PDB entry 6VF5 | X-ray diffraction, 1.60 A resolution | chains A and P of the 4 polymer chains in the assembly

[Chain A]
Name: DNA-directed DNA/RNA polymerase mu
From: Homo sapiens
Notes: EC 2.7.7.7
UniProtKB: Q9NP87 (DPOLM_HUMAN); residue numbers follow UniProt; this construct covers 132-397, 410-494
Amino-acid sequence (356 residues; each row starts with the number of its first residue; note: 12 numbers in that range are skipped by the numbering (no residue carries them; nothing is unmodelled there)):
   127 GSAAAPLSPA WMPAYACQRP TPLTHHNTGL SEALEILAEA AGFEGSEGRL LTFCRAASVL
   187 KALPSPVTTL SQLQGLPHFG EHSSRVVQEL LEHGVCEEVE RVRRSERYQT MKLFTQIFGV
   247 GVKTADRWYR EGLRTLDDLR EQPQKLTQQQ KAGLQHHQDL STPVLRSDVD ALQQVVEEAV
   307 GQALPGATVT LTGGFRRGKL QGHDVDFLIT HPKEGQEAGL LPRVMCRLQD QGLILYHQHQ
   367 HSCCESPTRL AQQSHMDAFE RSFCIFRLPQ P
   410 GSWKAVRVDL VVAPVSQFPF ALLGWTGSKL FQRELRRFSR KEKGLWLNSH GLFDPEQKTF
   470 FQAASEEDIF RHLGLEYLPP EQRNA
Not modelled in the structure: 127-136, 366-384
Differences from the reference sequence: expression tag (127-131); conflict Gly-410 (Pro in Q9NP87)
Curated features (UniProtKB/Swiss-Prot):
  - region: Arg-323 to Asp-332 (Involved in ssDNA binding)
  - binding site (Mg(2+)): Asp-330, Asp-332, Asp-418
  - site: Gly-433 (Responsible for the low discrimination between dNTP and rNTP)
Covalently attached groups: 2,3-dihydroxy-1,4-dithiobutane (DTT) linked to Cys-180
Metal / ion sites: Mn2+ site 1: His-208 (shared with 1 residue of chain D); Mn2+ site 2 near His-219 (its only coordinating residue here); Na+: Thr-241, Ile-243, Val-246 (shared with DT3(P) of chain P); Mn2+ site 3: Asp-330, Asp-332 (together with oxalate ion) (shared with 8GM_5(P) of chain P); Mn2+ site 4: Asp-330, Asp-332, Asp-418 (shared with 8GM_5(P) of chain P); Mn2+ site 5: Glu-386, His-459
Residues lining bound ligands: oxalate ion (OXL): Gly-319, Gly-320, Arg-323, Asp-330, Asp-332
Reported in the primary citation:
  - conformationally variable residues (side-chain flip): Asp-330

[Chain P]
Molecule: 5-nt DNA strand
Sequence (5 nucleotides; each row starts with the number of its first residue):
     1 CGTAX
Modified positions: 8GM ([(2R,3S,4R,5R)-5-[2-azanyl-6,8-bis(oxidanylidene)-1,7-dihydropurin-9-yl]-3,4-bis(oxidanyl)oxolan-2-yl]methyl dihydrogen phosphate) at position 5
Metal / ion sites: Na+: DT3 (shared with Thr-241(A), Ile-243(A), Val-246(A) of chain A); Mn2+ site 1: 8GM_5 (together with oxalate ion) (shared with Asp-330(A), Asp-332(A) of chain A)

[Chain A / chain P interface]
Residue-residue contacts (29; chain A residue first):
  Ile-243(A) / DT3(P)  phosphate contact
  Phe-244(A) / DT3(P)  phosphate contact
  Gly-245(A) / DG2(P)  phosphate contact
  Gly-245(A) / DT3(P)  hydrogen bond to the phosphate
  Val-246(A) / DG2(P)  hydrogen bond to the phosphate
  Val-246(A) / DT3(P)  hydrogen bond to the phosphate
  Gly-247(A) / DG2(P)  hydrogen bond to the phosphate
  Gly-247(A) / DT3(P)  phosphate contact
  Lys-249(A) / DG2(P)  phosphate contact
  Thr-250(A) / DC1(P)  hydrogen bond to the phosphate
  Thr-250(A) / DG2(P)  hydrogen bond to the phosphate
  Gln-275(A) / DG2(P)  sugar contact
  Arg-323(A) / 8GM_5(P)  phosphate contact
  Asp-330(A) / 8GM_5(P)  phosphate contact
  Asp-332(A) / 8GM_5(P)  phosphate contact
  Phe-389(A) / DT3(P)  sugar contact
  Phe-389(A) / DA4(P)  sugar contact
  Arg-416(A) / DT3(P)  phosphate contact
  Arg-416(A) / DA4(P)  salt bridge to the phosphate
  Asp-418(A) / DA4(P)  sugar contact
  Asp-418(A) / 8GM_5(P)  phosphate contact
  Gly-433(A) / 8GM_5(P)  hydrogen bond to the sugar
  Trp-434(A) / DA4(P)  phosphate contact
  Trp-434(A) / 8GM_5(P)  sugar contact
  Thr-435(A) / 8GM_5(P)  phosphate contact
  Gly-436(A) / 8GM_5(P)  sugar contact
  Ser-437(A) / 8GM_5(P)  sugar contact
  Lys-438(A) / 8GM_5(P)  base contact
  Gln-441(A) / 8GM_5(P)  sugar contact
Also at the interface, not in a pair above, chain A (25 interface residues in all): Val-248, Gly-319, Arg-387, Arg-445

[In short]
Chain A and chain P form an interface of 25 and 5 residues respectively, with 7 hydrogen bonds and 1 salt
bridge. Polar pairs include Gly-433(A)/8GM_5(P), Gly-245(A)/DT3(P) and Val-246(A)/DG2(P). Chain A binds
oxalate ion. Thr-241(A), Ile-243(A), Val-246(A) and DT3(P) coordinate Na+. From UniProt: 3 Mg2+-binding
residues on chain A. From the paper: conformational variability at Asp-330(A).
Chain A is DNA-directed DNA/RNA polymerase mu (Homo sapiens) and chain P is a 5-nt DNA strand; the structure,
DNA Polymerase Mu, 8-oxorGTP:At Product State Ternary Complex, 50 mM Mn2+ (120 min), was determined by X-ray
diffraction, deposited together with 6VEZ, 6VF0, 6VF1, 6VF2, 6VF3, 6VF4 and 7 further entries.
